Entry 4U95 (X-ray diffraction, 2.00 A resolution); this record covers chains A and D of the 5 polymer chains in the assembly.

Chain A:
Name: Multidrug efflux pump subunit AcrB
Organism: Escherichia coli
UniProtKB: P31224 (ACRB_ECOLI); residues 1-1049 here = UniProt positions 1-1049
Chain sequence (1057 residues; row label = number of the first residue in the row):
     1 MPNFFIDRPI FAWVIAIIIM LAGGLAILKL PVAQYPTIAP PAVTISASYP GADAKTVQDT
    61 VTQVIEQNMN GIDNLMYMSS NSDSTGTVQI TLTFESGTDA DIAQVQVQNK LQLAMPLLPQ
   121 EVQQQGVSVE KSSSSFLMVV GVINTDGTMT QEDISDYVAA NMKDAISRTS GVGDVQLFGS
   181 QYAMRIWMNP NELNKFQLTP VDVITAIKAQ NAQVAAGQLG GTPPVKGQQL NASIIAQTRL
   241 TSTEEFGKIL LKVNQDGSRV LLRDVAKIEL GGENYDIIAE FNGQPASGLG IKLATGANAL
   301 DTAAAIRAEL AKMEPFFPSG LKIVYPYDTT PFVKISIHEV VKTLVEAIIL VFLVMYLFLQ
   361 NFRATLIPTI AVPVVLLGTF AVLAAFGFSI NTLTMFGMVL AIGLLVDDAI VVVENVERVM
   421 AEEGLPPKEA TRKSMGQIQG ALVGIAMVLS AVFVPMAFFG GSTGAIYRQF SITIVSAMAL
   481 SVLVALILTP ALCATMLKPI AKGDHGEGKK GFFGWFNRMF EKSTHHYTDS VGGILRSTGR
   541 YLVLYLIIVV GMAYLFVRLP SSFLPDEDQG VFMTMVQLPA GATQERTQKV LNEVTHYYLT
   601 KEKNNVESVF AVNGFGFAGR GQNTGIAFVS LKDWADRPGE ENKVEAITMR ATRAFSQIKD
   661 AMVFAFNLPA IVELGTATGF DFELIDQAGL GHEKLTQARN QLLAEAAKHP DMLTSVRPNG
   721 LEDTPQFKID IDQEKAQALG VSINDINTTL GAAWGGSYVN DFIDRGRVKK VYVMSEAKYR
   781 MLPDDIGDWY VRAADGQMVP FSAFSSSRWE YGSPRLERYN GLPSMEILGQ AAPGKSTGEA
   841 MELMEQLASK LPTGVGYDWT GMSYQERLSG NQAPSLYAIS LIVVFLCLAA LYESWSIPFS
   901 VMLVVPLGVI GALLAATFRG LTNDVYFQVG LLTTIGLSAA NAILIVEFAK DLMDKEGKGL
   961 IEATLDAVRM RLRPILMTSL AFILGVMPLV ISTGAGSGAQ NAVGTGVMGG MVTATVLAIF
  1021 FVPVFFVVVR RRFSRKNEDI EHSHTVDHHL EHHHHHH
Unresolved in the structure: 1045-1057
Differences from the reference sequence: engineered mutation Ala-940 (Lys in P31224); expression tag (1050-1057)
Curated features (UniProtKB/Swiss-Prot):
  - mutagenesis: His-526 (H526Y: Partially restores chloramphenicol resistance to an AcrZ G30R mutant)

Chain D:
Name: DARPin
Organism: synthetic construct
Notes: antibody fragment or engineered binder
Chain sequence (169 residues; row label = number of the first residue in the row):
     1 MRGSHHHHHH GSDLGKKLLE AARAGRDDEV RILMANGADV NAADVVGWTP LHLAAYWGHL
    61 EIVEVLLKNG ADVNAYDTLG STPLHLAAHF GHLEIVEVLL KNGADVNAKD DNGITPLHLA
   121 ANRGHLEIVE VLLKYGADVN AQDKFGKTAF DISINNGNED LAEILQKLN
Unresolved in the structure: 1-10, 167-169

Chain A / chain D interface:
Residue-residue contacts (10):
  Gln-229(A) / Val-45(D)
  Glu-244(A) / Asn-156(D)
  Lys-248(A) / Asn-155(D)
  Lys-248(A) / Asn-156(D)  hydrogen bond
  Arg-259(A) / Lys-147(D)
  Leu-261(A) / Asn-155(D)
  Arg-263(A) / Ile-154(D)
  Arg-263(A) / Asn-155(D)  hydrogen bond (side chain-backbone)
  Arg-263(A) / Asn-156(D)
  Arg-263(A) / Gly-157(D)
Interface residues without a listed pair, chain A (7 interface residues in all): Leu-230
Interface residues without a listed pair, chain D (8 interface residues in all): Val-46, Asn-122

In short:
7 residues of chain A face 8 of chain D across their interface, with 2 hydrogen bonds. Among the polar pairs
are Lys-248(A)/Asn-156(D) and Arg-263(A)/Asn-155(D). UniProt lists one mutagenesis site on chain A.
Here chain A is Multidrug efflux pump subunit AcrB (Escherichia coli) and chain D is DARPin (synthetic
construct). Entry 4U95 (Coupling of remote alternating-access transport mechanisms for protons and substrates
in the multidrug efflux pump AcrB) was determined by X-ray diffraction (same publication as 4U96, 4U8V and
4U8Y).
